3G2O - chains A and B; structure by X-ray diffraction, 2.10 A resolution.

Chain A (and B):
Protein: Pcza361.24
Source organism: Amycolatopsis orientalis
Notes: chain B of this document is another copy of the same molecule, construct and numbering; everything in this record applies to it too
UniProtKB: O52805 (O52805_AMYOR); numbering as in UniProt (aligned over 1-280)
Chain sequence (299 residues; each row starts with the number of its first residue; numbers below 1 keep their minus sign (Met-18 is residue -18)):
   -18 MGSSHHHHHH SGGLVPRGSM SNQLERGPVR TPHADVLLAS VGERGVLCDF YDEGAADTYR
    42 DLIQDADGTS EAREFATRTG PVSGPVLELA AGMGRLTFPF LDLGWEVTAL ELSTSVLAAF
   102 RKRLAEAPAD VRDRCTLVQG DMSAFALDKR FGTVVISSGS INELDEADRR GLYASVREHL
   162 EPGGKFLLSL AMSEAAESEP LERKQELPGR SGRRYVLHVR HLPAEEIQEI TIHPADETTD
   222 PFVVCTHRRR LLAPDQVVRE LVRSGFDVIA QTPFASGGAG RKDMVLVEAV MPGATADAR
Not modelled in the structure: -18 to 7, 37-47, 61-62, 187-196, 275-280 (chain B: -18 to 8, 16-28, 33-46, 190-192, 218-224, 274-280)
Construct notes: expression tag (-18 to 0)
Small-molecule neighbours: S-adenosylmethionine (SAM): Glu69, Leu70, Ala71, Ala72, Gly73, Arg76, Leu77, Leu91, Glu92, Leu93, Ser94, Val97, Gly121, Asp122, Met123, Ser138, Gly140, Ser141, Glu144, Leu145
From the paper describing this entry:
  - binding site for S-adenosylmethionine: Glu69 to Gly75, Arg76, Glu92, Leu93, Asp122, Met123, Ser138, Gly140, Ser141, Glu144
  - mutagenesis - H228A: abolished catalytic activity on desulfo-A47934
  - catalytic residues: His228
  - catalytic residues: Tyr32 (proposed by the authors, not directly observed)

Chain A / chain B interface:
Contacting residue pairs - 63 pairs, chain A then chain B:
  Pro13(A) with Arg201(B)
  His14(A) with Glu183(B); His199(B), hydrogen bond
  Asp146(A) with Glu147(B)
  Glu147(A) with Asp146(B)
  Ser174(A) with His202(B)
  Glu175(A) with Leu182(B)
  Val197(A) with His214(B), hydrogen bond (backbone-backbone)
  Leu198(A) with Ile211(B), hydrophobic
  His199(A) with His14(B); Glu210(B); Ile211(B); Thr212(B), hydrogen bond (backbone-backbone); His214(B)
  Val200(A) with Glu210(B)
  Arg201(A) with Pro13(B); Ile208(B); Gln209(B); Glu210(B), salt bridge
  His202(A) with Ser174(B); Glu207(B), salt bridge; Ile208(B); Gln209(B), hydrogen bond; Leu232(B)
  Leu203(A) with Glu207(B); Ile208(B), hydrogen bond (backbone-backbone); Glu210(B); Arg229(B)
  Ala205(A) with Glu206(B), hydrogen bond (backbone-backbone)
  Glu206(A) with Ala205(B), hydrogen bond (backbone-backbone); Glu206(B), hydrogen bond (backbone-backbone)
  Glu207(A) with His202(B); Leu203(B)
  Ile208(A) with Arg201(B); His202(B); Leu203(B), hydrogen bond (backbone-backbone); Arg240(B)
  Gln209(A) with Val200(B); Arg201(B); His202(B), hydrogen bond
  Glu210(A) with His199(B); Val200(B); Arg201(B), salt bridge; Leu203(B)
  Ile211(A) with Leu198(B), hydrophobic; His199(B)
  Thr212(A) with Val197(B); Leu198(B); His199(B), hydrogen bond (backbone-backbone)
  Ile213(A) with Tyr196(B), hydrophobic; Val197(B); Leu198(B), hydrophobic
  His214(A) with Tyr196(B); Val197(B), hydrogen bond (backbone-backbone); His199(B)
  Pro215(A) with Arg195(B); Tyr196(B)
  Ala216(A) with Arg195(B), hydrogen bond (backbone-backbone); Val197(B), hydrophobic
  Thr220(A) with Arg194(B)
  Arg229(A) with Leu203(B)
  Leu232(A) with His202(B)
  Arg240(A) with Ile208(B)
Interface residues without a listed pair, chain A (34 interface residues in all): Ala36, Arg151, Glu183, Pro204, Gln237
Interface residues without a listed pair, chain B (35 interface residues in all): Arg151, Arg184, Pro204, Ile213, Ala216, Gln237

In short:
34 residues of chain A face 35 of chain B across their interface; the contacts include 13 hydrogen bonds and 3
salt bridges. Polar contacts include Arg201(A)-Glu210(B), His202(A)-Glu207(B) and His14(A)-His199(B). Chain A
binds S-adenosylmethionine. The paper reports catalytic residues His228(A) and Tyr32(A); H228A of chain A
abolishes catalytic activity on desulfo-A47934.
Chain A and chain B are both Pcza361.24 (Amycolatopsis orientalis); the structure, Crystal Structure of the
Glycopeptide N-methyltransferase MtfA complexed with (S)-adenosyl-L-methionine (SAM), was determined by X-ray
diffraction together with 3G2M, 3G2P and 3G2Q from the same study.
